5IH5 - chain A; structure by X-ray diffraction, 2.25 A resolution.

[Chain A]
Name: Casein kinase I isoform delta
Organism: Homo sapiens
Notes: EC 2.7.11.1, 2.7.11.26
UniProt: P48730 (KC1D_HUMAN), isoform P48730-2; residue numbers follow UniProt; this construct covers 1-294
Sequence (294 residues; each row starts with the number of its first residue):
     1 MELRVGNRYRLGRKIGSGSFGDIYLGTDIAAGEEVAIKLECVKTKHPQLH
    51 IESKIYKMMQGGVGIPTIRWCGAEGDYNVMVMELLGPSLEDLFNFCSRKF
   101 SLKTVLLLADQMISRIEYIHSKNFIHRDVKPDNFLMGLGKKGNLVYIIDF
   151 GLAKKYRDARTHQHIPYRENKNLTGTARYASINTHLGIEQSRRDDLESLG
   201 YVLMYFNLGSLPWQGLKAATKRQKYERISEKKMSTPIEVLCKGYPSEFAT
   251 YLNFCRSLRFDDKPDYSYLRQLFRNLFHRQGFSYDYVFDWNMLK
Disordered / not traced: 1, 217-222
Metal / ion sites: Zn2+: H50, C71, H278 (together with s,r meso-tartaric acid)
Small-molecule neighbours:
  - 6-(3-chlorophenyl)pteridine-2,4,7-triamine (AUE): I15, S17, I23, A36, K38, E52, Y56, M80, M82, E83, L84, L85, G86, L135, I148, D149
  - s,r meso-tartaric acid (SRT): H50, K57, C71
Swiss-Prot annotation at these positions:
  - active site: D128 (Proton acceptor)
  - binding site (ATP): I15 to I23, K38
  - natural variant: T44 (T44A: In FASPS2), H46 (H46R: In FASPS2), S97 (S97C: In breast cancer samples)
  - mutagenesis: K38 (K38M: Impaired kinase activity and abnormal subcellular localization with exclusive accumulation to the nucleus), T176 (T176I: Impaired kinase activity and abnormal subcellular localization with exclusive accumulation to the nucleus)
Reported in the primary citation:
  - binding site for 6-(3-chlorophenyl)pteridine-2,4,7-triamine: E52, M80, M82, E83, L85, G86

[Summary]
Chain A binds 6-(3-chlorophenyl)pteridine-2,4,7-triamine and s,r meso-tartaric acid. H50, C71 and H278
coordinate Zn2+. Curated annotation (UniProt) lists active-site residue D128, 10 ATP-binding residues and 2
mutagenesis sites. From the paper: a binding site for 6-(3-chlorophenyl)pteridine-2,4,7-triamine at E52, M80
and M82 among others.
Chain A is Casein kinase I isoform delta (Homo sapiens); the structure, Human Casein Kinase 1 isoform delta
(kinase domain) in complex with Epiblastin A, was determined by X-ray diffraction, deposited together with
5IH4 and 5IH6.
